7UHY - chains A and E of the 10 polymer chains in the assembly; structure by electron microscopy, 3.66 A resolution.

Chain A:
Name: GATOR complex protein MIOS
From: Homo sapiens
UniProtKB: Q9NXC5 (MIO_HUMAN); residues 1-875 here = UniProt positions 1-875
Amino-acid sequence (894 residues; numbered -18 to 875; the number before each row is that of its first residue; numbers below 1 keep their minus sign (Met-18 is residue -18)):
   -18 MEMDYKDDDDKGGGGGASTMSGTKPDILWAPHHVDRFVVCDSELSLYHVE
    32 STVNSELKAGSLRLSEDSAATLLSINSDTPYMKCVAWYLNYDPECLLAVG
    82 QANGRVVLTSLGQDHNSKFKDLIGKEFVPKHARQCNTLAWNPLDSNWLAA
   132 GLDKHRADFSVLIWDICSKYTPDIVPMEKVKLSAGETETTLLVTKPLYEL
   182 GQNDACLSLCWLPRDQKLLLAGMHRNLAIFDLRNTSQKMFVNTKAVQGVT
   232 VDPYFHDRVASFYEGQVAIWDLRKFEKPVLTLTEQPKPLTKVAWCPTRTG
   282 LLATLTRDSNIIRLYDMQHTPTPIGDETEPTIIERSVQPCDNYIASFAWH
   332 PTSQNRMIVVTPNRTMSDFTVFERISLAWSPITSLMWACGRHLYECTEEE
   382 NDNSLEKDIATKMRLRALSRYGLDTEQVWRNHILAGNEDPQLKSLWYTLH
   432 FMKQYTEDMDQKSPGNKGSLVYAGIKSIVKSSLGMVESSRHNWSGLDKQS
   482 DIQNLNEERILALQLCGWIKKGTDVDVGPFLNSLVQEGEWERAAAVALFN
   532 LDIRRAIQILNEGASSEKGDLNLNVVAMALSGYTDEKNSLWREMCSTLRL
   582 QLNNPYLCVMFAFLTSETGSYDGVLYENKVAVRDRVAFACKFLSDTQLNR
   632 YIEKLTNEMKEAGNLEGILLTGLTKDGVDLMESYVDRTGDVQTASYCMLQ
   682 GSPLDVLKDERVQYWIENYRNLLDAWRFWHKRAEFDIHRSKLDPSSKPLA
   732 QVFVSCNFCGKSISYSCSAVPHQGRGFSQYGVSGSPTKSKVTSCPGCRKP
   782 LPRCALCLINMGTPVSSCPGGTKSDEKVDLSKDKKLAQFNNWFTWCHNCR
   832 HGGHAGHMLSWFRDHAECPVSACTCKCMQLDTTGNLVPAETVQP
Unresolved in the structure: -18 to 4, 150-174, 302-311, 444-449, 476-482, 549-551, 747-769, 798-811, 864-875
Construct notes: initiating methionine (-18); expression tag (-17 to 0)
UniProt features mapped onto this chain:
  - zinc finger: Val735 to Pro781 (C4-type), Leu782 to Thr863 (RING-type)
  - binding site (Zn(2+)): Cys737, Cys740, Cys775, Cys778, Cys788, Cys827, Cys830, His832, His835, His838, Cys849, Cys854, Cys858
  - modified residue (Phosphoserine): Ser759, Ser766
  - mutagenesis: Ala560 (A560E: Impaired assembly of the GATOR2 complex), Cys785 to Cys788 (Impaired amino-acid-mediated mTORC1 activation)
Bound ions: Zn2+ site 1: Cys737, Cys740, Cys775, Cys778; Zn2+ site 2: Cys788, His835, His838; Zn2+ site 3: Cys830, Cys858; Zn2+ site 4: Cys830, His832, Cys849, Cys854
Reported in the primary citation:
  - mutagenesis - A560E: abolished binding to GATOR1 and KICSTOR
  - mutagenesis - A560E: abolished signaling

Chain E:
Name: Isoform B of Nucleoporin SEH1
From: Homo sapiens
UniProtKB: Q96EE3 (SEH1_HUMAN), isoform Q96EE3-1; residues 1-421 here = UniProt positions 1-421
Amino-acid sequence (421 residues; numbered 1 to 421; the number before each row is that of its first residue):
     1 MFVARSIAADHKDLIHDVSFDFHGRRMATCSSDQSVKVWDKSESGDWHCT
    51 ASWKTHSGSVWRVTWAHPEFGQVLASCSFDRTAAVWEEIVGESNDKLRGQ
   101 SHWVKRTTLVDSRTSVTDVKFAPKHMGLMLATCSADGIVRIYEAPDVMNL
   151 SQWSLQHEISCKLSCSCISWNPSSSRAHSPMIAVGSDDSSPNAMAKVQIF
   201 EYNENTRKYAKAETLMTVTDPVHDIAFAPNLGRSFHILAIATKDVRIFTL
   251 KPVRKELTSSGGPTKFEIHIVAQFDNHNSQVWRVSWNITGTVLASSGDDG
   301 CVRLWKANYMDNWKCTGILKGNGSPVNGSSQQGTSNPSLGSTIPSLQNSL
   351 NGSSAGRYFFTPLDSPRAGSRWSSYAQLLPPPPPPLVEHSCDADTANLQY
   401 PHPRRRYLSRPLNPLPENEGI
Unresolved in the structure: 92-98, 327-421
UniProt features mapped onto this chain:
  - modified residue (Phosphoserine): Ser179, Ser190
  - cross-link: Lys12 (Glycyl lysine isopeptide (Lys-Gly) (interchain with G-Cter in SUMO2))

How chain A and chain E interact:
Pairs across the interface (90; chain A residue first):
  Phe353(A) with Gly300(E); Asn322(E)
  Glu354(A) with Leu14(E)
  Arg355(A) with Trp282(E); Asp298(E), salt bridge
  Ile356(A) with Trp282(E); Arg283(E); Ser296(E); Gly300(E)
  Ser357(A) with His16(E); Asp17(E), hydrogen bond; Val18(E), hydrogen bond (side chain-backbone)
  Leu358(A) with Val18(E); Arg283(E); Ala294(E); Ser296(E)
  Ala359(A) with Phe20(E), hydrophobic
  Trp360(A) with Phe20(E); Ser285(E); Trp286(E); Asn287(E); Val292(E), hydrophobic; Ala294(E)
  Pro362(A) with Phe22(E); His23(E); Gly24(E)
  Leu366(A) with Ala294(E), hydrophobic; Val302(E), hydrophobic; Leu304(E), hydrophobic
  Met367(A) with Ile7(E), hydrophobic; Phe20(E), hydrophobic; Met27(E), hydrophobic
  Trp368(A) with Ala4(E), hydrophobic; Leu319(E), hydrophobic; Lys320(E); Gly321(E)
  Cys370(A) with Gly321(E)
  Gly371(A) with Leu14(E); Ile15(E), hydrogen bond (backbone-backbone)
  Arg372(A) with His11(E); Lys12(E), hydrogen bond (side chain-backbone); Asp13(E); Leu14(E)
  Leu374(A) with Ser6(E); Ile7(E), hydrogen bond (backbone-backbone); Ala9(E), hydrophobic; Ile15(E), hydrophobic; Met27(E), hydrophobic
  Tyr375(A) with Arg5(E); Ser6(E); Gly321(E); Asn322(E)
  Glu376(A) with Ala4(E); Arg5(E), hydrogen bond (backbone-backbone); Ile7(E)
  Cys377(A) with Phe2(E), hydrophobic; Val3(E), hydrogen bond (side chain-backbone); Leu319(E), hydrophobic
  Thr378(A) with Phe2(E); Val3(E), hydrogen bond (backbone-backbone)
  Glu379(A) with Met1(E); Phe2(E)
  Glu380(A) with Met1(E), hydrogen bond (backbone-backbone)
  Glu387(A) with Met1(E); Lys306(E), hydrogen bond (backbone-side chain)
  Asp389(A) with Asn287(E); Thr291(E), hydrogen bond; Val292(E)
  Ile390(A) with Thr291(E)
  Ala391(A) with Thr289(E)
  Glu663(A) with Ser234(E)
  Asp667(A) with Arg233(E); Ser234(E), hydrogen bond; Phe235(E)
  Gly670(A) with Leu231(E)
  Val672(A) with Leu231(E)
  Tyr695(A) with Ser173(E); Ser174(E), hydrogen bond (side chain-backbone); Ser175(E); Asn230(E), hydrogen bond; Gly232(E)
  Trp696(A) with Gly232(E), hydrogen bond (side chain-backbone)
  Asn699(A) with Leu231(E); Gly232(E)
  Leu703(A) with Ile288(E), hydrophobic
  Asp705(A) with His23(E)
  Ala706(A) with Phe22(E), hydrophobic; His23(E), hydrogen bond (backbone-side chain)
  Arg708(A) with His23(E); Arg25(E)
Also at the interface, not in a pair above, chain A (44 interface residues in all): Arg279, Arg316, Ser317, Ala369, Met394, Val666, Asn702
Also at the interface, not in a pair above, chain E (55 interface residues in all): Trp47, Ser295, Cys301, Gly323

In short:
44 residues of chain A and 55 residues of chain E are in contact; the contacts include 16 hydrogen bonds and 1
salt bridge. Polar pairs include Arg355(A)-Asp298(E), Ser357(A)-Asp17(E) and Ser357(A)-Val18(E). From the
paper: A560E of chain A abolishes binding to GATOR1 and KICSTOR; A560E of chain A abolishes signaling.
Here chain A is GATOR complex protein MIOS and chain E is Isoform B of Nucleoporin SEH1, both from Homo
sapiens. Entry 7UHY (Human GATOR2 complex) was determined by electron microscopy.
